Entry 6X8J (X-ray diffraction, 2.60 A resolution); this record covers chains C and E of the 6 polymer chains in the assembly.

Chain C:
Name: Caspase-7
From: Homo sapiens
Notes: EC 3.4.22.60; fragment: p11
UniProtKB: P55210 (CASP7_HUMAN), isoform P55210-3; residues 199-303 here correspond to UniProt positions 232-336 (UniProt number = residue number + 33)
Amino-acid sequence (113 residues; numbered 199 to 311; the number before each row is that of its first residue):
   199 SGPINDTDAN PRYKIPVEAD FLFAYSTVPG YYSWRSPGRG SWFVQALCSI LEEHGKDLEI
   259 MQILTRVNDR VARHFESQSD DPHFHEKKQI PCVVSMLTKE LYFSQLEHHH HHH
Disordered / not traced: 199-211, 303-311
Sequence notes: expression tag (304-311)

Chain E:
Name: ketomethylene inhibitor
Amino-acid sequence (5 residues; each row starts with the number of its first residue; note: 94 numbers in that range are skipped by the numbering (no residue carries them; nothing is unmodelled there)):
   303 XDEV
   401 X
Modified / non-standard residues: ACE (acetyl group) at position 303; Y2Y ((3S,4R)-3-amino-4-hydroxyheptanedioic acid) at position 401
Covalently attached groups: covalent link Val306-Y2Y_401

How chain C and chain E interact:
Residue-residue contacts (20):
  Tyr230(C) with Val306(E), hydrophobic; Y2Y_401(E)
  Ser231(C) with Glu305(E); Val306(E); Y2Y_401(E), hydrogen bond (backbone-backbone)
  Trp232(C) with Asp304(E); Glu305(E); Val306(E), hydrophobic
  Arg233(C) with Asp304(E); Glu305(E), salt bridge; Val306(E), hydrogen bond (side chain-backbone); Y2Y_401(E)
  Ser234(C) with Asp304(E)
  Pro235(C) with ACE_303(E); Glu305(E)
  Trp240(C) with Asp304(E)
  Glu274(C) with Asp304(E)
  Ser275(C) with Asp304(E)
  Gln276(C) with ACE_303(E); Asp304(E), hydrogen bond (backbone-side chain)
Other interface residues (no listed pair), chain C (11 interface residues in all): Phe282

In short:
11 residues of chain C face 5 of chain E across their interface; the contacts include 3 hydrogen bonds and 1
salt bridge. Among the polar pairs are Arg233(C)-Glu305(E), Arg233(C)-Val306(E) and Gln276(C)-Asp304(E).
Here chain C is Caspase-7 (Homo sapiens) and chain E is ketomethylene inhibitor. Entry 6X8J (Caspase-7 in
complex with ketomethylene inhibitor reveals tetrahedral adduct) was determined by X-ray diffraction.
